PDB entry 6UTI | electron microscopy, 3.40 A resolution | chains N and a of the 28 polymer chains in the assembly

# Chain N (and a)
Name: Proteasome subunit beta
From: Thermoplasma acidophilum
Notes: EC 3.4.25.1; chain a of this document is another copy of the same molecule, construct and numbering; everything in this record applies to it too
UniProt: P28061 (PSB_THEAC); residues 1-203 here correspond to UniProt positions 9-211 (UniProt number = residue number + 8)
Amino-acid sequence (203 residues; each row starts with the number of its first residue):
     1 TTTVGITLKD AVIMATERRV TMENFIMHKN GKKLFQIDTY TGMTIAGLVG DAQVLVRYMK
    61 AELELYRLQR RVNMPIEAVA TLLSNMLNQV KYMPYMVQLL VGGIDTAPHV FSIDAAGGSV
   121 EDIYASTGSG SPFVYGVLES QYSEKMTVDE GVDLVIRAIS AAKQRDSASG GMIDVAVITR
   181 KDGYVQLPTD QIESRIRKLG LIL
Curated features (UniProtKB/Swiss-Prot):
  - active site: Thr1 (Nucleophile)

# How chain N and chain a interact
Contacting residue pairs - 17 pairs, chain N then chain a:
  Asn24(N) - Asp166(a)
  Asn24(N) - Ser167(a)  hydrogen bond (backbone-side chain)
  Phe25(N) - Phe133(a)  hydrophobic
  Phe25(N) - Arg165(a)
  Ile26(N) - Gln164(a)
  Ile26(N) - Arg165(a)  hydrogen bond (backbone-backbone)
  Met27(N) - Arg165(a)  hydrogen bond (backbone-side chain)
  Lys29(N) - Arg165(a)
  Phe133(N) - Phe25(a)  hydrophobic
  Gln164(N) - Ile26(a)
  Gln164(N) - Lys29(a)
  Arg165(N) - Phe25(a)
  Arg165(N) - Ile26(a)  hydrogen bond (backbone-backbone)
  Arg165(N) - Met27(a)  hydrogen bond (side chain-backbone)
  Asp166(N) - Asn24(a)
  Ser167(N) - Asn24(a)  hydrogen bond (side chain-backbone)
  Ser167(N) - Ser167(a)
Other interface residues (no listed pair), chain N (11 interface residues in all): His28
Other interface residues (no listed pair), chain a (11 interface residues in all): His28

# In short
The chain N/chain a interface involves 11 residues from each chain, with 6 hydrogen bonds. Polar contacts
include Asn24(N)-Ser167(a), Met27(N)-Arg165(a) and Ile26(N)-Arg165(a). From UniProt: active-site residue
Thr1(N) on chain N.
Both chains are Proteasome subunit beta (Thermoplasma acidophilum). Entry 6UTI (Allosteric coupling between
alpha-rings of 20S proteasome, 20S proteasome with singly capped PAN complex) was determined by electron
microscopy (same publication as 6UTF, 6UTG, 6UTH and 6UTJ).
